Entry 1ZR4 (X-ray diffraction, 3.40 A resolution); this record covers chains K and B of the 16 polymer chains in the assembly.

[Chain K]
Molecule: Ttatcggacactg
Sequence (13 nucleotides; row label = number of the first residue in the row):
    23 TTATCGGACACTG

[Chain B]
Molecule: Transposon gamma-delta resolvase
From: Escherichia coli
UniProt: P03012 (TNR1_ECOLI); residue numbers follow UniProt; this construct covers 1-183
Amino-acid sequence (183 residues; row label = number of the first residue in the row):
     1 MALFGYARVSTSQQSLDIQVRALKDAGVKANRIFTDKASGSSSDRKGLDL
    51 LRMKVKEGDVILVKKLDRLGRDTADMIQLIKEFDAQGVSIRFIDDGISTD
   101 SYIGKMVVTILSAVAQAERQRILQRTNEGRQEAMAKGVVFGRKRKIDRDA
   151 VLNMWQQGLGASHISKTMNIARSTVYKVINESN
Unresolved in the structure: 1
Differences from the reference sequence: engineered mutation Ala2 (Arg in P03012), Lys56 (Glu in P03012), Ser101 (Gly in P03012), Tyr102 (Glu in P03012), Ile103 (Met in P03012), Gln124 (Glu in P03012)
UniProt features mapped onto this chain:
  - DNA-binding region: Ala161 to Asn180 (H-T-H motif)
  - active site: Ser10 (O-(5'-phospho-DNA)-serine intermediate)

[Interface between chain K and chain B]
Pairs across the interface - 21 pairs, chain K then chain B:
  DT23(K) with Gly141(B), base contact
  DT24(K) with Phe140(B), sugar contact; Gly141(B), base contact; Arg142(B), hydrogen bond to the base
  DA25(K) with Arg142(B), hydrogen bond to the base; Arg144(B), salt bridge to the phosphate
  DT26(K) with Arg142(B), hydrogen bond to the sugar; Arg144(B), phosphate contact; Lys145(B), hydrogen bond to the phosphate; Ile146(B), hydrogen bond to the phosphate; Arg148(B), salt bridge to the phosphate; Thr174(B), sugar contact; Lys177(B), base contact
  DC27(K) with Asn169(B), phosphate contact; Ile170(B), phosphate contact; Ala171(B), hydrogen bond to the phosphate; Ser173(B), base contact; Thr174(B), phosphate contact
  DG28(K) with Ser173(B), hydrogen bond to the base
  DG29(K) with Ser173(B), base contact
  DA30(K) with Arg172(B), base contact
Other interface residues (no listed pair), chain B (15 interface residues in all): Arg130

[Summary]
The interface between chain K and chain B involves 8 residues on one side and 15 on the other; the contacts
include 7 hydrogen bonds and 2 salt bridges. Polar pairs include DT24(K)-Arg142(B), DA25(K)-Arg142(B) and
DG28(K)-Ser173(B).
Chain K is Ttatcggacactg and chain B is Transposon gamma-delta resolvase (Escherichia coli); the structure,
Structure of a Synaptic gamma-delta Resolvase Tetramer Covalently linked to two Cleaved DNAs, was determined
by X-ray diffraction together with 1ZR2 from the same study.
